Entry 1ZM6 (X-ray diffraction, 2.60 A resolution); this record covers chains A and P.

== Chain A ==
Name: Phospholipase A2 isoform 3
From: Naja sagittifera
Notes: EC 3.1.1.4
UniProtKB: P60045 (PA23_NAJSG); residues 1-119 here correspond to UniProt positions 8-126 (UniProt number = residue number + 7)
Amino-acid sequence (119 residues; numbered 1 to 120; 1 number in that range is skipped by the numbering (no residue carries it; nothing is unmodelled there); the number before each row is that of its first residue):
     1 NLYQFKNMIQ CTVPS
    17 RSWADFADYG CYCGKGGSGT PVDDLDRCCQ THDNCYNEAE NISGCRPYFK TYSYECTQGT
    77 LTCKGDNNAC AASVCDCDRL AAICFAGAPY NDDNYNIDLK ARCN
Sequence notes: conflict A20 (Gln26 in P60045), T47 (Val53 in P60045), D108 (Ala115 in P60045)
Cystine bridges: C11-C72, C27-C119, C29-C45, C44-C100, C51-C93, C61-C86, C79-C91

== Chain P ==
Name: designed penta peptide Leu-Ala-Ile-Tyr-Ser
Amino-acid sequence (5 residues; row label = number of the first residue in the row):
     1 LAIYS

== Interface between chain A and chain P ==
Contacting residue pairs - 15 pairs, chain A then chain P:
  L2(A) - I3(P)  hydrophobic
  L2(A) - Y4(P)  hydrogen bond (backbone-side chain)
  F5(A) - S5(P)
  K6(A) - Y4(P)
  W19(A) - Y4(P)  hydrophobic
  A23(A) - I3(P)
  A23(A) - Y4(P)  hydrophobic
  Y28(A) - S5(P)  hydrogen bond (backbone-side chain)
  G30(A) - Y4(P)  hydrogen bond (backbone-backbone)
  G30(A) - S5(P)
  C45(A) - S5(P)
  H48(A) - S5(P)  hydrogen bond (side chain-backbone)
  D49(A) - S5(P)  hydrogen bond
  Y64(A) - I3(P)  hydrophobic
  Y64(A) - S5(P)  hydrogen bond (side chain-backbone)
Other interface residues (no listed pair), chain A (14 interface residues in all): I9, C29, Y52
Other interface residues (no listed pair), chain P (4 interface residues in all): A2

== Overview ==
14 residues of chain A and 4 residues of chain P are in contact; the contacts include 6 hydrogen bonds. Polar
pairs include L2(A)-Y4(P), Y28(A)-S5(P) and H48(A)-S5(P).
Chain A is Phospholipase A2 isoform 3 (Naja sagittifera) and chain P is designed penta peptide
Leu-Ala-Ile-Tyr-Ser; the structure, Crystal structure of the complex formed beween a group I phospholipase A2
and designed penta peptide ..., was determined by X-ray diffraction, deposited together with 1T37.
